Entry 2LXP (solution NMR); this record covers chains A and B of the 3 polymer chains in the assembly.

Chain A:
Name: Ubiquitin-conjugating enzyme E2 G2
Source organism: Homo sapiens
Notes: EC 6.3.2.19
UniProt: P60604 (UB2G2_HUMAN); numbering as in UniProt (aligned over 2-165)
Sequence (164 residues; each row starts with the number of its first residue):
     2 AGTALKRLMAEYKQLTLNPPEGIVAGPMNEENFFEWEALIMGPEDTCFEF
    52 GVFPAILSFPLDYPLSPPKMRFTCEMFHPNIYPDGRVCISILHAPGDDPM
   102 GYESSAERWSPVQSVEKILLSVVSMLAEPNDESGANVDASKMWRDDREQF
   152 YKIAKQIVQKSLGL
Unresolved in the structure: 98-105
From the paper describing this entry:
  - catalytic residues: Cys-89 (citing earlier work)
  - mutagenesis - K7D: unchanged catalytic activity
  - mutagenesis - E108A, E108R, V113T: decreased catalytic activity
  - conformationally variable residues (side-chain flip): Glu-108

Chain B:
Name: E3 ubiquitin-protein ligase AMFR
Source organism: Homo sapiens
Notes: EC 6.3.2.-
UniProt: Q9UKV5 (AMFR2_HUMAN); numbering as in UniProt (aligned over 574-600)
Sequence (27 residues; each row starts with the number of its first residue):
   574 SADERQRMLVQRKDELLQQARKRFLNK

Chain A / chain B interface:
Residue-residue contacts - 45 pairs, chain A then chain B:
  Tyr-13(A) / Arg-578(B)
  Tyr-13(A) / Leu-582(B)
  Leu-16(A) / Arg-585(B)
  Thr-17(A) / Met-581(B)
  Thr-17(A) / Arg-585(B)
  Pro-20(A) / Arg-585(B)
  Gly-23(A) / Leu-589(B)
  Ile-24(A) / Arg-585(B)
  Val-25(A) / Leu-582(B)
  Val-25(A) / Arg-585(B)
  Val-25(A) / Lys-586(B)
  Val-25(A) / Leu-589(B)
  Ala-26(A) / Leu-582(B)
  Gly-27(A) / Leu-582(B)
  Pro-28(A) / Leu-582(B)
  Asn-30(A) / Gln-579(B)
  Glu-31(A) / Ser-574(B)
  Glu-31(A) / Ala-575(B)
  Glu-31(A) / Arg-578(B)
  Glu-31(A) / Gln-579(B)
  Glu-38(A) / Lys-586(B)
  Leu-40(A) / Lys-586(B)
  Leu-40(A) / Leu-589(B)
  Met-42(A) / Leu-589(B)
  Met-42(A) / Ala-593(B)
  Glu-45(A) / Arg-596(B)
  Glu-45(A) / Lys-600(B)
  Glu-50(A) / Lys-600(B)
  Phe-51(A) / Ala-593(B)
  Phe-51(A) / Arg-596(B)
  Phe-51(A) / Phe-597(B)
  Phe-51(A) / Lys-600(B)
  Val-53(A) / Leu-589(B)
  Val-53(A) / Leu-590(B)
  Val-53(A) / Ala-593(B)
  Val-159(A) / Phe-597(B)
  Gln-160(A) / Phe-597(B)
  Leu-163(A) / Leu-590(B)
  Leu-163(A) / Ala-593(B)
  Leu-163(A) / Arg-594(B)
  Leu-163(A) / Phe-597(B)
  Gly-164(A) / Arg-594(B)
  Leu-165(A) / Arg-594(B)
  Leu-165(A) / Phe-597(B)
  Leu-165(A) / Leu-598(B)
Interface residues without a listed pair, chain A (25 interface residues in all): Met-29

Overview:
The interface between chain A and chain B involves 25 residues on one side and 16 on the other. From the
paper: the catalytic residue Cys-89(A); E108A, E108R and V113T of chain A reduce catalytic activity.
Chain A is Ubiquitin-conjugating enzyme E2 G2 and chain B is E3 ubiquitin-protein ligase AMFR, both from Homo
sapiens; the structure, NMR structure of two domains in ubiquitin ligase gp78, RING and G2BR, bound to its
conjugating ..., was determined by solution NMR (same publication as 4LAD).
